5MSF - chains R and A of the 5 polymer chains in the assembly; structure by X-ray diffraction, 2.80 A resolution.

# Chain R
Molecule: 18-nt RNA strand
Sequence (18 nucleotides; each row starts with the number of its first residue):
     1 CCGGAGGAUC ACCACGGG

# Chain A
Name: MS2 protein capsid
Source organism: Enterobacterio phage MS2
Reference sequence: P03612 (COAT_BPMS2); residues 1-129 here correspond to UniProt positions 2-130 (UniProt number = residue number + 1)
Amino-acid sequence (129 residues; numbered 1 to 129; the number before each row is that of its first residue):
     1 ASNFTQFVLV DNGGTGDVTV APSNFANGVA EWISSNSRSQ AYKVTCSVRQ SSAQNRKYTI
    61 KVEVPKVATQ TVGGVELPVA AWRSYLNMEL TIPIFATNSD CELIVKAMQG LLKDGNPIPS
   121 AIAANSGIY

# How chain R and chain A interact
Contacting residue pairs (15):
  C2(R) with Arg49(A), salt bridge to the phosphate; Ser51(A), phosphate contact
  A8(R) with Asn87(A), base contact
  U9(R) with Tyr85(A), hydrogen bond to the phosphate
  C10(R) with Lys61(A), hydrogen bond to the sugar; Glu63(A), hydrogen bond to the sugar; Tyr85(A), stacking on the base; Asn87(A), hydrogen bond to the base
  A11(R) with Val29(A), base contact; Lys43(A), salt bridge to the phosphate; Thr45(A), hydrogen bond to the base; Cys46(A), base contact; Ser47(A), hydrogen bond to the base; Thr59(A), hydrogen bond to the base; Lys61(A), sugar contact
Also at the interface, not in a pair above, chain R (6 interface residues in all): C1
Also at the interface, not in a pair above, chain A (15 interface residues in all): Lys57, Ile60, Arg83

# In short
The interface between chain R and chain A involves 6 residues on one side and 15 on the other; the contacts
include 7 hydrogen bonds, 2 salt bridges and 1 aromatic stacking contact. Polar pairs include C10(R)-Asn87(A),
A11(R)-Thr45(A) and A11(R)-Ser47(A).
Chain R is an 18-nt RNA strand and chain A is MS2 protein capsid (Enterobacterio phage MS2); the structure,
MS2 protein capsid/RNA complex, was determined by X-ray diffraction (same publication as 7MSF).
